PDB entry 4CZY | X-ray diffraction, 3.40 A resolution | chains C and D of the 4 polymer chains in the assembly

== Chain C ==
Name: Pab-dependent poly(a)-specific ribonuclease subunit PAN2
From: Neurospora crassa
Notes: EC 3.1.13.4; fragment: wd40 domain and cs1 region, residues 1-351
UniProtKB: P0C581 (PAN2_NEUCR); residue numbers follow UniProt; this construct covers 1-351
Sequence (354 residues; numbered -2 to 351; the number before each row is that of its first residue; numbers below 1 keep their minus sign (Pro-2 is residue -2)):
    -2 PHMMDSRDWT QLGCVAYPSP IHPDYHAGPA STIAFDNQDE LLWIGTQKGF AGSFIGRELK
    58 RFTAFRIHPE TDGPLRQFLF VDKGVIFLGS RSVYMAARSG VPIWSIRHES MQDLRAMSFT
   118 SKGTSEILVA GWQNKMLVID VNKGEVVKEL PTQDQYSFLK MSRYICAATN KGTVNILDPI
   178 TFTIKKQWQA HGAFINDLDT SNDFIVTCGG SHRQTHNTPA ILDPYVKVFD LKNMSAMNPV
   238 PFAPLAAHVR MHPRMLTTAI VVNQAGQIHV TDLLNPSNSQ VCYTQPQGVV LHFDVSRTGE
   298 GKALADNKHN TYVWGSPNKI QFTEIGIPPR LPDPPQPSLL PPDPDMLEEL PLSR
Unresolved in the structure: -2, 322-351
Construct notes: expression tag (-2 to 0)

== Chain D ==
Name: Pab-dependent poly(a)-specific ribonuclease subunit PAN3
From: Neurospora crassa
Notes: fragment: pseudokinase domain and c-term, residues 234-656
UniProtKB: Q7SDP4 (PAN3_NEUCR); residue numbers follow UniProt; this construct covers 234-656
Sequence (429 residues; row label = number of the first residue in the row):
   228 GPHMLEIPKD RRENLQKKLF HMQQLLPNSG LPNLDRWHSL FPLDTKATRN STCFGYPSWM
   288 YKAQNNKNGR HFALRRIEGY RLTNEKAILN VTKEWKKIIN ANIVTVHEAF TTEFFGDSSL
   348 IFVYDFHPLS ETLYDHHFPP NNSHNRLRNT NKIPENLLWS YVCQIANALL AIHNAKLAAR
   408 CLELSKIIWE NNRIRLAACS ILDVLHHDSP NRKTIEELQQ EDFVKFGRII LALATNTPTL
   468 NFNNIDAALA TIVPRYSTQL RGVLEWLIKP SAPGETKTVE TLLGGITTHL ANFANFVMQE
   528 SDEKEFHLMR ELENGRIARL MFKLSVVNER GDSCGVHNWS ETGERLLLKL FRDYVFHQVD
   588 ADGKARLDTN HYLNCLSKLD ASSEEQILLT SRDNATVFVV SYRSIRQMLD RAYGELGKES
   648 KPSATGATI
Unresolved in the structure: 228-233, 370-375, 558-560, 646-656
Construct notes: expression tag (228-233)
Metal / ion sites: Mg2+: Asp271 (together with AMP-PNP)
Ligand contacts: AMP-PNP (ANP; phosphoaminophosphonic acid-adenylate ester): Leu270, Asp271, Thr272, Asn277, Ser278, Thr279, Ser285, Met287, Ala300, Arg302, Val331, Tyr351, Asp352, Phe353, His354, Ser357, Glu358, Thr359, Asp362, Ser412, Lys413, Ile415, Ala424

== Chain C / chain D interface ==
Contacting residue pairs (27):
  Pro20(C) with Ala622(D), hydrophobic
  Phe47(C) with Ala622(D); Thr623(D)
  Arg58(C) with Asn621(D), hydrogen bond
  Phe59(C) with Val624(D); Val626(D)
  Thr60(C) with Val624(D); Val626(D)
  Ala61(C) with Ala622(D); Thr623(D); Val624(D), hydrogen bond (backbone-backbone)
  Arg63(C) with Trp566(D)
  Ile64(C) with Trp566(D)
  His65(C) with Trp566(D)
  Pro66(C) with Trp566(D), hydrophobic
  Tyr91(C) with Trp566(D)
  Ser96(C) with Phe625(D); Val626(D)
  Gly97(C) with Phe625(D)
  Val98(C) with Val627(D), hydrophobic
  Pro99(C) with Ser567(D); Gly570(D); Glu571(D)
  Trp101(C) with Ser567(D)
  Ser102(C) with Asn565(D); Trp566(D); Ser567(D), hydrogen bond (backbone-side chain)
Also at the interface, not in a pair above, chain C (18 interface residues in all): Phe62
Also at the interface, not in a pair above, chain D (17 interface residues in all): Leu574, Leu615, Asp620, Ser631, Met635

== In short ==
Chain C and chain D form an interface of 18 and 17 residues respectively; the contacts include 3 hydrogen
bonds. Polar contacts include Arg58(C)-Asn621(D), Ser102(C)-Ser567(D) and Ala61(C)-Val624(D). Ligands of chain
D: AMP-PNP.
Chain C is Pab-dependent poly(a)-specific ribonuclease subunit PAN2 and chain D is Pab-dependent
poly(a)-specific ribonuclease subunit PAN3, both from Neurospora crassa; the structure, Complex of Neurospora
crassa PAN2 (WD40-CS1) with PAN3 (pseudokinase and C-term), was determined by X-ray diffraction together with
4CZV, 4CZW, 4CZX and 4D0K from the same study.
